PDB entry 5WFE | electron microscopy, 3.64 A resolution | chains J and K of the 12 polymer chains in the assembly

[Chain J]
Molecule: 62-nt DNA strand
Sequence (62 nucleotides; numbered -8 to 53; the number before each row is that of its first residue; numbers below 1 keep their minus sign (DA-8 is residue -8)):
    -8 ATAAAGTTGG TAGATTGTGA CTGGCTTAAA AAATCATTAA TTAATAATAG GTTATGTTTA
    52 GA
Disordered / not traced: -8 to -7

[Chain K]
Name: Integration host factor subunit alpha
Organism: Escherichia coli S88
UniProtKB: B7MAS3 (IHFA_ECO45); residues 1-99 here = UniProt positions 1-99
Amino-acid sequence (99 residues; row label = number of the first residue in the row):
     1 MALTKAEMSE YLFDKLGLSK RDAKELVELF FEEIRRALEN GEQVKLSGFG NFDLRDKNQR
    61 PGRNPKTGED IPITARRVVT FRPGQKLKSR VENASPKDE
Disordered / not traced: 1, 98-99

[Interface between chain J and chain K]
Pairs across the interface (22; chain J residue first):
  DA23(J) with Ser47(K), hydrogen bond to the phosphate
  DA24(J) with Ser47(K), phosphate contact; Gly48(K), hydrogen bond to the phosphate
  DT25(J) with Lys45(K), phosphate contact; Asn51(K), hydrogen bond to the phosphate
  DA35(J) with Arg60(K), hydrogen bond to the base
  DT36(J) with Arg60(K), hydrogen bond to the base; Ile73(K), sugar contact; Arg76(K), salt bridge to the phosphate; Val78(K), phosphate contact
  DA37(J) with Arg63(K), base contact; Pro65(K), base contact; Arg76(K), salt bridge to the phosphate
  DA38(J) with Asn64(K), base contact; Pro65(K), base contact; Lys66(K), base contact
  DT39(J) with Lys66(K), hydrogen bond to the base
  DA45(J) with Ala2(K), phosphate contact; Thr4(K), phosphate contact
  DT46(J) with Thr4(K), phosphate contact; Lys5(K), hydrogen bond to the phosphate
  DG47(J) with Lys5(K), salt bridge to the phosphate
Also at the interface, not in a pair above, chain K (24 interface residues in all): Ala6, Lys24, Glu28, Leu46, Phe49, Lys57, Ile71, Gln85, Lys86

[Summary]
Chain J and chain K form an interface of 11 and 24 residues respectively, with 7 hydrogen bonds and 3 salt
bridges. Polar pairs include DA35(J)-Arg60(K), DT36(J)-Arg60(K) and DT39(J)-Lys66(K).
Here chain J is a 62-nt DNA strand and chain K is Integration host factor subunit alpha (Escherichia coli
S88). Entry 5WFE (Cas1-Cas2-IHF-DNA holo-complex) was determined by electron microscopy together with 5VVJ,
5VVK and 5VVL from the same study.
